PDB entry 3V3H | X-ray diffraction, 1.85 A resolution | chain B

== Chain B ==
Name: Carbonic anhydrase 2
Source organism: Homo sapiens
Notes: EC 4.2.1.1
UniProtKB: P00918 (CAH2_HUMAN); the author numbering skips numbers that UniProt does not, so the offset changes along the chain: 1-125 = UniProt 1-125; 127-261 = UniProt 126-260
Sequence (260 residues; each row starts with the number of its first residue; note: 1 number in that range is skipped by the numbering (no residue carries it; nothing is unmodelled there)):
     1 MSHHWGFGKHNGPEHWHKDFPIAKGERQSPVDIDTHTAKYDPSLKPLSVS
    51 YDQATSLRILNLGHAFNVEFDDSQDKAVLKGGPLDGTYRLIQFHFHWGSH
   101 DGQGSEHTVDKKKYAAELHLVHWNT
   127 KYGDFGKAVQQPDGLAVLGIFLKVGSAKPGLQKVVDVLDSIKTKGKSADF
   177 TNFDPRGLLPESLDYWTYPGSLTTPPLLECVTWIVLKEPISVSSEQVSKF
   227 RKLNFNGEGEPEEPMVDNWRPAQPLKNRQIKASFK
Not modelled in the structure: 1-2
Construct notes: engineered mutation Phe7 (Tyr in P00918), Leu62 (Asn in P00918), His100 (Leu in P00918), Ser224 (Leu223 in P00918), Pro240 (Leu239 in P00918)
Metal / ion sites: Zn2+: His94, His96, His119
Swiss-Prot annotation at these positions:
  - active site: His64 (Proton donor/acceptor)
  - binding site (Zn(2+)): His94, His96, His119
  - binding site (substrate): Thr199, Thr200
  - site: Asn67 (Fine-tunes the proton-transfer properties of H-64), Gln92 (Involved in the binding of some activators, including histamine and L-histidine)
  - modified residue: Ser2 (N-acetylserine), Ser166 (Phosphoserine), Ser173 (Phosphoserine)
From the paper describing this entry:
  - binding site for chloride ion: Gln158, Lys225
  - mutagenesis - Y7F/N62L/L100H/L224S/L240P, Y7F/N62L/N67Q/L100H/L224S/L240P: decreased catalytic activity
  - mutagenesis - Y7F/N62L/L100H/L224S/L240P, Y7F/N62L/N67Q/L100H/L224S/L240P: unchanged stability
  - catalytic residues: His64 (citing earlier work)
  - mutagenesis - Y7F/L100H/L224S/L240P, Y7F/N67Q/L100H/L224S/L240P, L100H/L224S/L240P (Tm 65 degC): increased stability
  - mutagenesis - Y7F (Tm 53 degC): decreased stability
  - mutagenesis - Y7F (5-fold): increased catalytic activity (citing earlier work)
  - mutagenesis - Y7F/L100H/L224S/L240P, Y7F/N67Q/L100H/L224S/L240P: increased catalytic activity
  - mutagenesis - L100H/L224S/L240P: unchanged catalytic activity on CO2 hydration

== Summary ==
His94, His96 and His119 form the Zn2+ site. From UniProt: active-site residue His64, 3 Zn2+-binding residues
and substrate-binding residues Thr199 and Thr200. The paper reports the catalytic residue His64;
Y7F/L100H/L224S/L240P, Y7F/N67Q/L100H/L224S/L240P and L100H/L224S/L240P increase stability; 6 substitutions
were tested in all.
Chain B is Carbonic anhydrase 2 (Homo sapiens); the structure, Kinetic and structural studies of
thermostabilized mutants of HCA II, was determined by X-ray diffraction (same publication as 3V3F, 3V3G, 3V3I
and 3V3J).
